8YQZ - chains A and F of the 10 polymer chains in the assembly; structure by electron microscopy, 2.78 A resolution.

# Chain A
Name: DNA-directed RNA polymerase subunit
From: African swine fever virus
Notes: EC 2.7.7.6
Reference sequence: A0A3S7XUW7 (A0A3S7XUW7_ASF); numbering as in UniProt (aligned over 1-1450)
Chain sequence (1450 residues; row label = number of the first residue in the row):
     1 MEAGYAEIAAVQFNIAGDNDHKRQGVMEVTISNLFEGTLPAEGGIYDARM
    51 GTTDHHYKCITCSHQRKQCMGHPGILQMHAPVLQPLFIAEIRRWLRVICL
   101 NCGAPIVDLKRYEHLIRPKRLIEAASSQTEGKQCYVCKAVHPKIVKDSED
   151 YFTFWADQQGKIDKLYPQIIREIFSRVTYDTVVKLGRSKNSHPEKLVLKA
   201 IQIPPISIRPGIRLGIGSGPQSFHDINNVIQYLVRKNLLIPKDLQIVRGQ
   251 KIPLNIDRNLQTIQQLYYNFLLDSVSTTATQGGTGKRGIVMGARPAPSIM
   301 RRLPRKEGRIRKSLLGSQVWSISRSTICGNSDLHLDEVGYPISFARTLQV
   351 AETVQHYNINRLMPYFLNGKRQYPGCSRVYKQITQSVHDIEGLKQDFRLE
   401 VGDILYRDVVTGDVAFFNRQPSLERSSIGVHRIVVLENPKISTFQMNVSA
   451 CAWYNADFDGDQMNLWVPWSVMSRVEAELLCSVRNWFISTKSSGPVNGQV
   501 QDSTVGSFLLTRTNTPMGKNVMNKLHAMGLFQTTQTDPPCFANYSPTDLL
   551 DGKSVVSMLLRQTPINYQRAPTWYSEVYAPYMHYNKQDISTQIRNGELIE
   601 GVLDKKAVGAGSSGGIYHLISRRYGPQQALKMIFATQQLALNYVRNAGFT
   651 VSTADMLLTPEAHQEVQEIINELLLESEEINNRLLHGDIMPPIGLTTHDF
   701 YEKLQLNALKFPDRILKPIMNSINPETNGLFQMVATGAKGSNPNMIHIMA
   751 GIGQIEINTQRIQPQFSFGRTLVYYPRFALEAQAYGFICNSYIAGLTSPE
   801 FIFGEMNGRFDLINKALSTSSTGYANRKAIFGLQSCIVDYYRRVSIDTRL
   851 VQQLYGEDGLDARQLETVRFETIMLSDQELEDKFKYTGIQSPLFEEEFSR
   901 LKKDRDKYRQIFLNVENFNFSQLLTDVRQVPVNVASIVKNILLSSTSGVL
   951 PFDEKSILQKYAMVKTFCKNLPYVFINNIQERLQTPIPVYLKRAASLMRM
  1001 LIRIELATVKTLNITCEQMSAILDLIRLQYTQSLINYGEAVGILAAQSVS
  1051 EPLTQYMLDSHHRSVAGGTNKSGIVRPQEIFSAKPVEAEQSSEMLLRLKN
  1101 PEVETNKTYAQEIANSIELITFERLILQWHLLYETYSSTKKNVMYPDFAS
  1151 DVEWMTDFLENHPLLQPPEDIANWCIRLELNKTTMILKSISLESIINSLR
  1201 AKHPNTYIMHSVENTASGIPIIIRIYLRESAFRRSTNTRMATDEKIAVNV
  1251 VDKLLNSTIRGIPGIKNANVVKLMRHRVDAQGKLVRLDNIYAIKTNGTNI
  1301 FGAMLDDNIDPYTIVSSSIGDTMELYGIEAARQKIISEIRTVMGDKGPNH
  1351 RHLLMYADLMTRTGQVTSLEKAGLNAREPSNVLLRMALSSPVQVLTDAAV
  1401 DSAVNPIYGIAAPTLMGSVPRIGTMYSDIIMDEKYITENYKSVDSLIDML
Not modelled in the structure: 1, 213-223, 276-296, 1057-1072, 1133-1142, 1213-1220, 1443-1450
Metal / ion sites: Zn2+: Cys59, Cys62, Cys69, His72; Mg2+: Asp457, Asp459, Asp461
Reported in the primary citation:
  - binding site for the 8-nt DNA strand: Arg305, Lys306

# Chain F
Name: D339L
From: African swine fever virus
Reference sequence: A0A2X0RV08 (A0A2X0RV08_ASF); numbering as in UniProt (aligned over 1-339)
Chain sequence (339 residues; numbered 1 to 339; the number before each row is that of its first residue):
     1 MIDQKIFETTLNIDDPTNFCTNVEAHLLKELENIYVGKCFKNSFILNITG
    51 VIQRSPCFIMRTNNSGRGYMHVRFSAVVSYLNAFDLIAAVKIIKNDSNII
   101 LGESLLTEPVTIVIPSSESQNNVAEVGQIVPVQLANSSVYYIPGRQQASA
   151 TGSIFIPKHTFSVYHVQEELTQEQALNLTKLVNIIEMLLESRSKKDFKQI
   201 CFFEKLYYTYSISSDEILDLKIWKGPKGKEMSRLKPCNVLSFLYDALKNK
   251 NSSLGFWARPPNLLKSSPLAYQQDQNSFNATELPIICSAEVMFVTLLKEI
   301 INYLQFINDLCDTFNNEQLIKRHENIWMLIEQRKIGHDF

# Chain A / chain F interface
Residue-residue contacts (38; chain A residue first):
  Ala3(A) - Asn12(F)  hydrogen bond (backbone-side chain)
  Gly4(A) - Thr10(F)
  Gly4(A) - Asn12(F)
  Tyr5(A) - Thr10(F)
  Tyr5(A) - Asn12(F)  hydrogen bond (backbone-side chain)
  Tyr5(A) - Met60(F)  hydrophobic
  Tyr5(A) - Arg61(F)  hydrogen bond (side chain-backbone)
  Tyr5(A) - Thr62(F)  hydrogen bond
  Tyr5(A) - Tyr69(F)  hydrophobic
  Glu7(A) - Arg61(F)  salt bridge
  Glu7(A) - Thr62(F)
  Met472(A) - Asn64(F)
  Met472(A) - Gly66(F)
  Ser1418(A) - Thr62(F)
  Val1419(A) - Arg61(F)  hydrogen bond (backbone-side chain)
  Pro1420(A) - Arg61(F)
  Arg1421(A) - Arg61(F)
  Met1425(A) - Arg61(F)
  Ile1429(A) - Phe58(F)
  Ile1429(A) - Ile59(F)  hydrogen bond (backbone-backbone)
  Ile1430(A) - Cys57(F)
  Ile1430(A) - Phe58(F)  hydrophobic
  Met1431(A) - Pro16(F)  hydrophobic
  Met1431(A) - Thr17(F)
  Met1431(A) - Cys20(F)  hydrophobic
  Met1431(A) - Cys57(F)  hydrogen bond (backbone-backbone)
  Met1431(A) - Ile59(F)  hydrophobic
  Glu1433(A) - Cys20(F)
  Glu1433(A) - Val23(F)
  Glu1433(A) - Arg54(F)  salt bridge
  Glu1433(A) - Cys57(F)
  Ile1436(A) - Thr17(F)
  Ile1436(A) - Cys20(F)
  Ile1436(A) - Thr21(F)
  Thr1437(A) - Thr21(F)  hydrogen bond (side chain-backbone)
  Tyr1440(A) - Thr17(F)
  Ser1442(A) - Asn18(F)
  Ser1442(A) - Thr21(F)  hydrogen bond
Also at the interface, not in a pair above, chain A (21 interface residues in all): Glu2, Ser470, Lys1441
Also at the interface, not in a pair above, chain F (20 interface residues in all): Ile34, Pro56

# In short
The interface between chain A and chain F involves 21 residues on one side and 20 on the other; the contacts
include 9 hydrogen bonds and 2 salt bridges. Polar pairs include Glu7(A)-Arg61(F), Glu1433(A)-Arg54(F) and
Ala3(A)-Asn12(F). From the paper: a binding site for the 8-nt DNA strand at Arg305(A) and Lys306(A).
Here chain A is DNA-directed RNA polymerase subunit and chain F is D339L, both from African swine fever virus.
Entry 8YQZ (African swine fever virus RNA Polymerase--DNA complex) was determined by electron microscopy
together with 8YQT, 8YQU, 8YQV, 8YQW, 8YQX and 8YQY from the same study.
